4M1U - chains A and E of the 6 polymer chains in the assembly; structure by X-ray diffraction, 1.56 A resolution.

== Chain A ==
Protein: Shiga toxin 2 A-subunit
From: Escherichia coli O157:H7
Notes: EC 3.2.2.22; fragment: Stx2 subunit A (unp entries 230-319)
UniProt: Q7DI68 (Q7DI68_ECO57); residues 1-297 here correspond to UniProt positions 23-319 (UniProt number = residue number + 22)
Chain sequence (297 residues; row label = number of the first residue in the row):
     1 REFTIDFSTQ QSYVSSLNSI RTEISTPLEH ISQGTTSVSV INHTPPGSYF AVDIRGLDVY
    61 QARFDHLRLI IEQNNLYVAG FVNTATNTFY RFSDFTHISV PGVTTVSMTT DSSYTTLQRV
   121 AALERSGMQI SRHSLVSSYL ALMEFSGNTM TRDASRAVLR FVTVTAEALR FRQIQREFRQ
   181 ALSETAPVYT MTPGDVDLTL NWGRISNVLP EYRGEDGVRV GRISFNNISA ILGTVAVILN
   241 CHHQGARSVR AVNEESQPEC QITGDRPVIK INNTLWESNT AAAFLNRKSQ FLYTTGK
Disordered / not traced: 243-258
Disulfide bonds: Cys241-Cys260

== Chain E ==
Protein: Shiga toxin 2 B subunit
From: Escherichia coli
Notes: fragment: Stx2 subunit B (unp entries 20-89)
UniProt: Q7DJJ2 (Q7DJJ2_ECOLX); residues 1-70 here correspond to UniProt positions 20-89 (UniProt number = residue number + 19)
Chain sequence (70 residues; row label = number of the first residue in the row):
     1 ADCAKGKIEF SKYNEDDTFT VKVDGKEYWT SRWNLQPLLQ SAQLTGMTVT IKSSTCESGS
    61 GFAEVQFNND
Disulfide bonds: Cys3-Cys56
From the paper describing this entry:
  - binding site for 2-acetamido-2-deoxy-alpha-D-galactopyranose: Lys12, Asn14, Glu15, Thr20, Glu27, Trp29, Ser31, Arg32, Phe62, Ala63
  - binding site for methyl beta-D-galactopyranoside: Glu15, Asp16, Trp29, Ser53, Ser54, Thr55, Gly59, Gly61
  - specificity-determining residues: Glu15 (proposed by the authors, not directly observed)

== Interface between chain A and chain E ==
Residue-residue contacts (25; chain A residue first):
  Arg219(A) - Thr45(E)  hydrogen bond (side chain-backbone)
  Gly221(A) - Leu44(E)
  Gly221(A) - Thr45(E)
  Arg222(A) - Lys7(E)  hydrogen bond (backbone-side chain)
  Arg222(A) - Ile8(E)  hydrogen bond (side chain-backbone)
  Arg222(A) - Gln43(E)  hydrogen bond (side chain-backbone)
  Arg222(A) - Leu44(E)  hydrogen bond (backbone-backbone)
  Arg222(A) - Thr45(E)
  Arg222(A) - Gly46(E)
  Thr280(A) - Leu44(E)
  Ala283(A) - Leu44(E)
  Phe284(A) - Ser41(E)
  Phe284(A) - Thr45(E)
  Arg287(A) - Pro37(E)  hydrogen bond (side chain-backbone)
  Arg287(A) - Gln40(E)  hydrogen bond
  Arg287(A) - Ser41(E)  hydrogen bond
  Gln290(A) - Asn34(E)  hydrogen bond (side chain-backbone)
  Gln290(A) - Pro37(E)
  Tyr293(A) - Trp33(E)
  Tyr293(A) - Gln36(E)
  Tyr293(A) - Pro37(E)
  Thr294(A) - Trp33(E)
  Thr294(A) - Asn34(E)  hydrogen bond
  Gly296(A) - Trp33(E)
  Lys297(A) - Trp33(E)
Other interface residues (no listed pair), chain A (13 interface residues in all): Ser224
Other interface residues (no listed pair), chain E (14 interface residues in all): Leu38, Asp70

== Overview ==
The interface between chain A and chain E involves 13 residues on one side and 14 on the other, with 10
hydrogen bonds. Polar pairs include Arg219(A)-Thr45(E), Arg222(A)-Lys7(E) and Arg222(A)-Ile8(E). The paper
reports a binding site for 2-acetamido-2-deoxy-alpha-D-galactopyranose at Lys12(E), Asn14(E) and Glu15(E)
among others; a binding site for methyl beta-D-galactopyranoside at Glu15(E), Asp16(E) and Trp29(E) among
others.
Here chain A is Shiga toxin 2 A-subunit (Escherichia coli O157:H7) and chain E is Shiga toxin 2 B subunit
(Escherichia coli). Entry 4M1U (The crystal structure of Stx2 and a disaccharide ligand) was determined by
X-ray diffraction.
